Entry 1S7V (X-ray diffraction, 2.20 A resolution); this record covers chains A and B of the 3 polymer chains in the assembly.

[Chain A]
Protein: H-2 class I histocompatibility antigen, D-B alpha chain
Source organism: Mus musculus
UniProtKB: P01899 (HA11_MOUSE); residues 1-338 here correspond to UniProt positions 25-362 (UniProt number = residue number + 24)
Sequence (338 residues; each row starts with the number of its first residue):
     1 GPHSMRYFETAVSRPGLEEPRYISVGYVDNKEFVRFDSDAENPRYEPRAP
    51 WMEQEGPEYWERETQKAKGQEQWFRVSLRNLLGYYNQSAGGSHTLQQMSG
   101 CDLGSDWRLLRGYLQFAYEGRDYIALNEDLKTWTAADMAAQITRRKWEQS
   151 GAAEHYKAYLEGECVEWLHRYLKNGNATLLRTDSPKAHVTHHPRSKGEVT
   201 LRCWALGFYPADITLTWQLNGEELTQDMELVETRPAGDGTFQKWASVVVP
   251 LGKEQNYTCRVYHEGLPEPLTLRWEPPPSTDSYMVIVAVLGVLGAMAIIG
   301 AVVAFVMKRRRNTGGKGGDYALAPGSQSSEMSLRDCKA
Not modelled in the structure: 277-338
Disulfide bonds: Cys101-Cys164, Cys203-Cys259

[Chain B]
Protein: Beta-2-microglobulin
Source organism: Mus musculus
UniProtKB: P01887 (B2MG_MOUSE); residues 1-99 here correspond to UniProt positions 21-119 (UniProt number = residue number + 20)
Sequence (99 residues; each row starts with the number of its first residue):
     1 IQKTPQIQVYSRHPPENGKPNILNCYVTQFHPPHIEIQMLKNGKKIPKVE
    51 MSDMSFSKDWSFYILAHTEFTPTETDTYACRVKHDSMAEPKTVYWDRDM
Disulfide bonds: Cys25-Cys80

[Interface between chain A and chain B]
Contacting residue pairs (59):
  Phe8(A) - Phe56(B)
  Glu9(A) - Phe56(B)
  Thr10(A) - Pro33(B)
  Thr10(A) - Phe56(B)
  Thr10(A) - Phe62(B)
  Val12(A) - Pro33(B)  hydrophobic
  Ile23(A) - Met54(B)
  Val25(A) - Asp53(B)
  Val25(A) - Met54(B)
  Val25(A) - Ser55(B)
  Tyr27(A) - Ser55(B)  hydrogen bond
  Tyr27(A) - Tyr63(B)  hydrogen bond
  Glu32(A) - Asp53(B)
  Arg35(A) - Asp53(B)  salt bridge
  Arg35(A) - Met54(B)
  Arg48(A) - Asp53(B)  salt bridge
  Ser92(A) - Pro32(B)
  Thr94(A) - His31(B)  hydrogen bond
  Thr94(A) - Pro32(B)
  Thr94(A) - Pro33(B)
  Gln96(A) - Phe56(B)
  Gln96(A) - Trp60(B)  hydrogen bond (side chain-backbone)
  Gln96(A) - Phe62(B)
  Gln97(A) - Phe56(B)
  Met98(A) - Phe56(B)  hydrophobic
  Met98(A) - Lys58(B)
  Met98(A) - Trp60(B)  hydrophobic
  Gln115(A) - Trp60(B)
  Phe116(A) - Trp60(B)
  Ala117(A) - Trp60(B)  hydrophobic
  Glu119(A) - Ile1(B)
  Glu119(A) - His31(B)
  Gly120(A) - His31(B)  hydrogen bond (backbone-side chain)
  Gly120(A) - Trp60(B)
  Arg121(A) - Ile1(B)
  Asp122(A) - Trp60(B)  hydrogen bond
  His192(A) - Asp98(B)  salt bridge
  Arg202(A) - Asp98(B)  hydrogen bond (side chain-backbone)
  Arg202(A) - Met99(B)
  Trp204(A) - Asp98(B)
  Trp204(A) - Met99(B)
  Val231(A) - Gln8(B)
  Glu232(A) - Gln8(B)
  Thr233(A) - Tyr26(B)
  Arg234(A) - Gln8(B)
  Arg234(A) - Tyr10(B)
  Arg234(A) - Met99(B)  hydrogen bond (side chain-backbone)
  Pro235(A) - Tyr10(B)  hydrogen bond (backbone-side chain)
  Pro235(A) - Asn24(B)
  Pro235(A) - Tyr26(B)
  Ala236(A) - Arg12(B)  hydrogen bond (backbone-side chain)
  Ala236(A) - Asn24(B)  hydrogen bond (backbone-side chain)
  Gly237(A) - Arg12(B)  hydrogen bond (backbone-side chain)
  Gly237(A) - Leu65(B)
  Asp238(A) - Arg12(B)
  Gln242(A) - Tyr10(B)
  Gln242(A) - Ser11(B)
  Gln242(A) - Arg12(B)
  Trp244(A) - Met99(B)  hydrogen bond (side chain-backbone)
Interface residues without a listed pair, chain A (37 interface residues in all): Asn30, Leu206
Interface residues without a listed pair, chain B (25 interface residues in all): His13, Pro14, Gln29, Ser57

[In short]
Chain A and chain B form an interface of 37 and 25 residues respectively, with 13 hydrogen bonds and 3 salt
bridges. Among the polar pairs are Arg35(A)-Asp53(B), Arg48(A)-Asp53(B) and His192(A)-Asp98(B).
Chain A is H-2 class I histocompatibility antigen, D-B alpha chain and chain B is Beta-2-microglobulin, both
from Mus musculus; the structure, Crystal structures of the murine class I major histocompatibility complex
H-2Db in complex with LCMV-derived gp33 ..., was determined by X-ray diffraction, deposited together with
1S7Q, 1S7R, 1S7S, 1S7T, 1S7U, 1S7W and 1S7X.
